7VA4 - chains J and P of the 34 polymer chains in the assembly; structure by electron microscopy, 14.00 A resolution (very low resolution: no residue pairs are listed; an interface is given only as per-side residue counts).

== Chain J ==
Molecule: 539-nt DNA strand
Organism: Homo sapiens
Sequence (539 nucleotides; row label = number of the first residue in the row):
     1 AACCCTAACC CTAACCCTAA CCCTAACCCT AACCCTAACC CTAACCCTAA CCCTAACCCT
    61 AACCCTAACC CTAACCCTAA CCCTAACCCT AACCCTAACC CTAACCCTAA CCCTAACCCT
   121 AACCCTAACC CTAACCCTAA CCCTAACCCT AACCCTAACC CTAACCCTAA CCCTAACCCT
   181 AACCCTAACC CTAACCCTAA CCCTAACCCT AACCCTAACC CTAACCCTAA CCCTAACCCT
   241 AACCCTAACC CTAACCCTAA CCCTAACCCT AACCCTAACC CTAACCCTAA CCCTAACCCT
   301 AACCCTAACC CTAACCCTAA CCCTAACCCT AACCCTAACC CTAACCCTAA CCCTAACCCT
   361 AACCCTAACC CTAACCCTAA CCCTAACCCT AACCCTAACC CTAACCCTAA CCCTAACCCT
   421 AACCATAACC CTAACCCTAA CCCTAACCCT AACCCTAACC CTAACCCTAA CCCTAACCCT
   481 AACCCTAACC CTAACCCTAA CCCTAACCCT AACCCTAACC CTAACCCTAA CCCTAACCC

== Chain P ==
Molecule: Histone H4
Organism: Homo sapiens
UniProt: P62805 (H4_HUMAN); residues 0-102 here correspond to UniProt positions 1-103 (UniProt number = residue number + 1)
Amino-acid sequence (103 residues; numbered 0 to 102; the number before each row is that of its first residue; numbering starts at 0):
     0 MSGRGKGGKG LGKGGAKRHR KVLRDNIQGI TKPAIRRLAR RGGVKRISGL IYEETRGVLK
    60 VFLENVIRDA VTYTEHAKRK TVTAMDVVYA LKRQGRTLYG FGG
Disordered / not traced: 0-19
Curated features (UniProtKB/Swiss-Prot):
  - DNA-binding region: Lys-16 to Lys-20
  - modified residue: Ser-1 (N-acetylserine), Arg-3 (Asymmetric dimethylarginine), Lys-5 (N6-(2-hydroxyisobutyryl)lysine), Lys-8 (N6-(2-hydroxyisobutyryl)lysine), Lys-12 (N6-(2-hydroxyisobutyryl)lysine), Lys-16 (N6-(2-hydroxyisobutyryl)lysine), Lys-20 (N6,N6,N6-trimethyllysine), Lys-31 (N6-(2-hydroxyisobutyryl)lysine), Lys-44 (N6-(2-hydroxyisobutyryl)lysine), Ser-47 (Phosphoserine), Tyr-51 (Phosphotyrosine), Lys-59 (N6-(2-hydroxyisobutyryl)lysine), Lys-77 (N6-(2-hydroxyisobutyryl)lysine), Lys-79 (N6-(2-hydroxyisobutyryl)lysine), Thr-80 (Phosphothreonine), Tyr-88 (Phosphotyrosine), Lys-91 (N6-(2-hydroxyisobutyryl)lysine)
  - cross-link (Glycyl lysine isopeptide (Lys-Gly)): Lys-12 (interchain with G-Cter in SUMO2), Lys-20 (interchain with G-Cter in SUMO2), Lys-31 (interchain with G-Cter in SUMO2), Lys-59 (interchain with G-Cter in SUMO2), Lys-79 (interchain with G-Cter in SUMO2), Lys-91 (interchain with G-Cter in SUMO2)

== How chain J and chain P interact ==
At this resolution (14 A) residue pairs are not listed: 9 residues of chain J and 14 of chain P lie at the interface.

== Summary ==
9 residues of chain J face 14 of chain P across their interface. UniProt lists a DNA-binding region on chain
P.
Chain J is a 539-nt DNA strand and chain P is Histone H4, both from Homo sapiens; the structure, Telomeric
tetranucleosome in open state, was determined by electron microscopy together with 7V90, 7V96, 7V9C, 7V9J,
7V9K and 7V9S from the same study.
